PDB entry 1IES | X-ray diffraction, 2.60 A resolution | chains D and F of the 6 polymer chains in the assembly

[Chain D (and F)]
Molecule: Ferritin
Organism: Equus caballus
Notes: fragment: l-chain; chain F of this document is another copy of the same molecule, construct and numbering; everything in this record applies to it too
UniProt: P02791 (FRIL_HORSE); numbering as in UniProt (aligned over 1-174)
Chain sequence (174 residues; each row starts with the number of its first residue):
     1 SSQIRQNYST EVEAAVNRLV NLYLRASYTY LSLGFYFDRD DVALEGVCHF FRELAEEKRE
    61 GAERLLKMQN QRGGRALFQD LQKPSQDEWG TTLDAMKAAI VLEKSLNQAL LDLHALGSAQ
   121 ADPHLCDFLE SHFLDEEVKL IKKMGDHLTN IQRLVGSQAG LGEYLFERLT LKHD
Differences from the reference sequence: conflict L93 (Pro in P02791)
Ion coordination: Cd2+: E130 (shared with 1 residue of chain E; E130(F) of chain F)
Curated features (UniProtKB/Swiss-Prot):
  - binding site (Fe cation): E57
  - modified residue: S2 (N-acetylserine)

[Chain D / chain F interface]
Contacting residue pairs (25):
  K104(D) with Q3(F), hydrogen bond (side chain-backbone); I4(F); Q6(F), hydrogen bond (backbone-side chain)
  N107(D) with Q6(F)
  Q108(D) with Q6(F)
  L111(D) with N7(F); P123(F), hydrophobic
  H114(D) with P123(F)
  E130(D) with D127(F); E130(F)
  L134(D) with P123(F), hydrophobic
  D135(D) with H124(F), salt bridge
  V138(D) with Q71(F); R72(F); H124(F)
  K139(D) with Q71(F)
  I141(D) with I4(F); Q6(F)
  K142(D) with I4(F); N70(F); Q71(F)
  G145(D) with Q3(F), hydrogen bond (backbone-side chain); I4(F)
  L148(D) with Q3(F)
  T149(D) with Q3(F)
Interface residues without a listed pair, chain D (16 interface residues in all): I100

[In short]
16 residues of chain D face 11 of chain F across their interface; the contacts include 3 hydrogen bonds and 1
salt bridge. Polar contacts include D135(D)-H124(F), K104(D)-Q3(F) and K104(D)-Q6(F). Curated annotation
(UniProt) lists Fe cation-binding residue E57(D) on chain D.
Chain D and chain F are both Ferritin (Equus caballus); the structure, Tetragonal crystal structure of native
horse spleen ferritin, was determined by X-ray diffraction together with 1IER from the same study.
